Entry 1TWA (X-ray diffraction, 3.20 A resolution); this record covers chains C and J of the 10 polymer chains in the assembly.

== Chain C ==
Molecule: DNA-directed RNA polymerase II 45 kDa polypeptide
Organism: Saccharomyces cerevisiae
Notes: EC 2.7.7.6
UniProt: P16370 (RPB3_YEAST); numbering as in UniProt (aligned over 1-318)
Chain sequence (318 residues; each row starts with the number of its first residue):
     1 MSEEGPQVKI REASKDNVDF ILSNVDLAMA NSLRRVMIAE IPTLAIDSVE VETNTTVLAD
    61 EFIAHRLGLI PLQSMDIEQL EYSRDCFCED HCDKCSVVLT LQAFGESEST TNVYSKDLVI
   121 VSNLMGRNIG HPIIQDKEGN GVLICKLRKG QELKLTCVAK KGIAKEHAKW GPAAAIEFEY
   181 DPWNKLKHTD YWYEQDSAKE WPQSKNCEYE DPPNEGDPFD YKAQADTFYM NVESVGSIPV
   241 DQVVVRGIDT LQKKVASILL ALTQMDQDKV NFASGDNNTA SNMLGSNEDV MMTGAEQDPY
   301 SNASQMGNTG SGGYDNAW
Unresolved in the structure: 1-2, 269-318
Curated features (UniProtKB/Swiss-Prot):
  - binding site (Zn(2+)): C86, C88, C92, C95
  - modified residue: S2 (N-acetylserine)
  - natural variant: A30 (A30D: In mutant RPB3-1)
  - mutagenesis: K9 (K9E: Transcript termination readthrough)
Ion coordination: Zn2+: C86, C88, C92, C95

== Chain J ==
Molecule: DNA-directed RNA polymerases I, II, and III 8.3 kDa polypeptide
Organism: Saccharomyces cerevisiae
Notes: EC 2.7.7.6
UniProt: P22139 (RPB10_YEAST); residue numbers follow UniProt; this construct covers 1-70
Chain sequence (70 residues; row label = number of the first residue in the row):
     1 MIVPVRCFSC GKVVGDKWES YLNLLQEDEL DEGTALSRLG LKRYCCRRMI LTHVDLIEKF
    61 LRYNPLEKRD
Unresolved in the structure: 65-70
Curated features (UniProtKB/Swiss-Prot):
  - binding site (Zn(2+)): C7, C10, C45, C46
  - cross-link: K59 (Glycyl lysine isopeptide (Lys-Gly) (interchain with G-Cter in ubiquitin))
Ion coordination: Zn2+: C7, C10, C45, C46

== How chain C and chain J interact ==
Residue-residue contacts (30; chain C residue first):
  V57(C) with I57(J), hydrophobic; F60(J), hydrophobic
  L58(C) with I2(J), hydrophobic
  F62(C) with M1(J), hydrophobic
  R66(C) with I2(J); V3(J), hydrogen bond (side chain-backbone); V5(J)
  L69(C) with V5(J); R6(J), hydrogen bond (backbone-side chain)
  P71(C) with R6(J); V13(J), hydrophobic
  N112(C) with E19(J)
  Y114(C) with E19(J), hydrogen bond
  G141(C) with D16(J)
  L143(C) with G15(J), hydrogen bond (backbone-backbone)
  K146(C) with D55(J), salt bridge; I57(J); E58(J), salt bridge; L61(J)
  R148(C) with L61(J), hydrogen bond (side chain-backbone); Y63(J), hydrogen bond (side chain-backbone); N64(J), hydrogen bond
  Q151(C) with L61(J)
  K169(C) with R6(J)
  A174(C) with C10(J)
  A175(C) with R43(J)
  E177(C) with K42(J), salt bridge
  E233(C) with K12(J), salt bridge; R43(J), salt bridge
  V235(C) with R6(J)
Also at the interface, not in a pair above, chain C (27 interface residues in all): G68, I70, T110, D136, V142, L147, G171, A173
Also at the interface, not in a pair above, chain J (22 interface residues in all): P4, G11

== Overview ==
27 residues of chain C face 22 of chain J across their interface, with 7 hydrogen bonds and 5 salt bridges.
Among the polar pairs are K146(C)-D55(J), K146(C)-E58(J) and E177(C)-K42(J).
Here chain C is DNA-directed RNA polymerase II 45 kDa polypeptide and chain J is DNA-directed RNA polymerases
I, II, and III 8.3 kDa polypeptide, both from Saccharomyces cerevisiae. Entry 1TWA (RNA polymerase II
complexed with ATP) was determined by X-ray diffraction, deposited together with 1R9S, 1R9T, 1TWC, 1TWF, 1TWG
and 1TWH.
